PDB entry 1JJU | X-ray diffraction, 2.05 A resolution | chains A and C of the 3 polymer chains in the assembly

[Chain A]
Protein: Quinohemoprotein amine dehydrogenase
From: Paracoccus denitrificans
UniProt: Q8VUT0 (Q8VUT0_PARDE); residues 1-489 here correspond to UniProt positions 24-512 (UniProt number = residue number + 23)
Sequence (489 residues; numbered 1 to 489; the number before each row is that of its first residue):
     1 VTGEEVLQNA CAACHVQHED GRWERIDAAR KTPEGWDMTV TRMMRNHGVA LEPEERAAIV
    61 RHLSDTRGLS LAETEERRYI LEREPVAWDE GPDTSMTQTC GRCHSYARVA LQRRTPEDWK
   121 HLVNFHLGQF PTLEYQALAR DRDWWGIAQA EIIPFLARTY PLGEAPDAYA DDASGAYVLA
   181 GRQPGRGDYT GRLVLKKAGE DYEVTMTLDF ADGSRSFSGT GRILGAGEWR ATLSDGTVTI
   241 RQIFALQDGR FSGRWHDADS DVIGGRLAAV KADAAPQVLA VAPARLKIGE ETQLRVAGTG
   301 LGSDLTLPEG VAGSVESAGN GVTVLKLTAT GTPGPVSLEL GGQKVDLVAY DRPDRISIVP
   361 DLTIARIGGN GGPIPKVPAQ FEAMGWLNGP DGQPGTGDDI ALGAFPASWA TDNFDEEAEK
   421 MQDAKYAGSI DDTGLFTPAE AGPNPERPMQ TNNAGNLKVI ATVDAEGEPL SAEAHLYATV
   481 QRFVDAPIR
Glycans and other covalent adducts: heme (HEM) linked to Cys11, Cys14, Cys100, Cys103
Ion coordination: heme Fe site 1: His15, Met43; heme Fe site 2: His104, His126
Ligand contacts:
  - heme (HEM), molecule 1: Val6, Ala10, Ala13, His15, Arg25, Ile26, Lys31, Trp36, Thr39, Arg42, Met43, His47, Val49, Leu51, Leu63, Arg114, Leu122, Phe125
  - heme (HEM), molecule 2: Lys31, Met38, Thr39, Arg42, Arg45, Thr99, Arg102, His104, Arg108, Val109, Gln112, Arg114, Trp119, Leu122, Phe125, His126, Phe130, Leu133, Gln136, Trp144, Ile152, Leu156
  - tertiary-butyl alcohol (TBU): Gln183, Phe217, Val238, Ile240, Trp255, Asp257, Ile263
From the paper describing this entry:
  - binding site for heme: Cys14

[Chain C]
Protein: Quinohemoprotein amine dehydrogenase
From: Paracoccus denitrificans
UniProt: Q8VUS8 (QADG_PARDE); residues 1-79 here = UniProt positions 1-79
Sequence (79 residues; row label = number of the first residue in the row):
     1 MNALVGCTTS FDPGWEVDAF GAVSNLCQPM EADLYGCADP CWWPAQVADT LNTYPNWSAG
    61 ADDVMQDWRK LQSVFPETK
Glycans and other covalent adducts: covalent link Cys7-Glu16; covalent link Cys27-Asp33, Cys41-Asp49; covalent link Cys37-Trp43
Modified / non-standard residues: Trp43 (2-amino-3-(6,7-dioxo-6,7-dihydro-1H-indol-3-yl)-propionic acid; TRQ)
Ion coordination: Na+: Asp33, Trp43 (together with tertiary-butyl alcohol)
Ligand contacts: tertiary-butyl alcohol (TBU): Asp12, Asp33, Gly36, Cys37, Pro40, Trp42, Trp43
UniProt features mapped onto this chain:
  - active site: Asp33 (Proton acceptor)
  - modified residue: Trp43 (Tryptophylquinone)
  - cross-link: Cys7 to Glu16 (4-cysteinyl-glutamic acid (Cys-Glu)), Cys27 to Asp33 (3-cysteinyl-aspartic acid (Cys-Asp)), Cys37 to Trp43 (4'-cysteinyl-tryptophylquinone (Cys-Trp)), Cys41 to Asp49 (3-cysteinyl-aspartic acid (Cys-Asp))
From the paper describing this entry:
  - contacts within the chain: Cys7-Glu16 (covalent link), Ser10-Trp43 (backbone contact), Asp12-Trp43 (backbone contact), Cys27-Asp33, Cys37-Trp43, Cys41-Asp49 (covalent link)
  - post-translational modification sites: Cys7, Glu16, Cys27, Asp33, Cys37, Cys41, Asp49
  - catalytic residues: Asp33 (proposed by the authors, not directly observed)
  - Na+ coordination: Asp33
  - binding site for tertiary-butyl alcohol: Asp12
  - binding site for Na+: Cys27
  - Na+ coordination through a water molecule: Cys27

[Interface between chain A and chain C]
Pairs across the interface (109):
  Arg45(A) with Thr53(C); Tyr54(C), hydrogen bond
  Asn46(A) with Thr53(C)
  Ile80(A) with Val5(C), hydrophobic
  Arg83(A) with Lys79(C), hydrogen bond (side chain-backbone)
  Ala87(A) with Ala3(C); Val5(C)
  Trp88(A) with Asn2(C); Ala3(C)
  Asp89(A) with Asn2(C), hydrogen bond (backbone-side chain); Val5(C)
  Glu90(A) with Asn2(C), hydrogen bond
  Gly101(A) with Thr9(C)
  Arg102(A) with Thr8(C), hydrogen bond (backbone-side chain); Thr9(C), hydrogen bond (backbone-backbone); Ser10(C), hydrogen bond
  Cys103(A) with Ala45(C); Gln46(C)
  Gly128(A) with Asn52(C)
  Gln129(A) with Asn52(C), hydrogen bond (backbone-side chain); Thr53(C), hydrogen bond
  Phe130(A) with Pro44(C), hydrophobic; Asp49(C); Thr53(C)
  Pro131(A) with Leu51(C), hydrophobic; Asn52(C)
  Thr132(A) with Pro40(C), hydrogen bond (side chain-backbone); Cys41(C), hydrogen bond (side chain-backbone); Leu51(C)
  Tyr135(A) with Trp42(C)
  Gln136(A) with Asp12(C); Cys41(C); Trp42(C), hydrogen bond (side chain-backbone)
  Ala137(A) with Ser10(C); Phe11(C); Asp12(C), hydrogen bond (backbone-side chain)
  Leu138(A) with Thr9(C)
  Arg140(A) with Asp12(C), salt bridge
  Arg230(A) with Lys79(C)
  Arg241(A) with Glu77(C), salt bridge; Thr78(C); Lys79(C)
  Ile243(A) with Lys79(C)
  His256(A) with Lys79(C)
  Ala258(A) with Glu77(C)
  Asp259(A) with Glu77(C)
  Asp261(A) with Lys79(C)
  Leu362(A) with Leu4(C), hydrophobic
  Thr363(A) with Leu4(C)
  Ile364(A) with Leu4(C), hydrophobic; Cys7(C), hydrophobic
  Arg366(A) with Cys7(C), hydrogen bond; Glu16(C), salt bridge
  Gly369(A) with Trp68(C)
  Asn370(A) with Trp68(C); Arg69(C), hydrogen bond (backbone-side chain)
  Gly371(A) with Arg69(C)
  Pro373(A) with Arg69(C); Leu71(C); Gln72(C)
  Ile374(A) with Ser73(C)
  Ala441(A) with Trp68(C)
  Gly442(A) with Glu31(C); Trp68(C)
  Pro443(A) with Glu31(C); Met65(C), hydrophobic; Trp68(C)
  Met449(A) with Gln28(C); Pro29(C)
  Gln450(A) with Pro29(C)
  Thr451(A) with Gln28(C), hydrogen bond; Pro29(C)
  Asn452(A) with Pro29(C); Met30(C); Glu31(C), hydrogen bond
  Gly455(A) with Val23(C)
  Asn456(A) with Gly21(C); Ala22(C); Val23(C)
  Tyr477(A) with Val17(C), hydrophobic; Gly21(C), hydrogen bond (side chain-backbone)
  Thr479(A) with Trp15(C); Glu16(C), hydrogen bond (side chain-backbone); Leu26(C)
  Val480(A) with Trp15(C); Met30(C), hydrophobic
  Gln481(A) with Trp15(C), hydrogen bond (backbone-side chain); Met30(C)
  Arg482(A) with Gly6(C), hydrogen bond (side chain-backbone); Ala45(C), hydrogen bond (side chain-backbone); Gln46(C)
  Phe483(A) with Met30(C), hydrophobic; Gln46(C), hydrogen bond (backbone-backbone); Trp57(C), hydrophobic; Leu71(C), hydrophobic; Gln72(C); Ser73(C); Val74(C), hydrogen bond (backbone-backbone)
  Val484(A) with Pro44(C); Ala45(C); Gln46(C), hydrogen bond (backbone-backbone); Val47(C); Ala48(C); Val74(C), hydrophobic
  Asp485(A) with Phe75(C)
  Ala486(A) with Phe75(C); Lys79(C)
  Pro487(A) with Phe75(C); Lys79(C)
Also at the interface, not in a pair above, chain A (63 interface residues in all): Glu34, Tyr79, His104, Ser105, Gly372, His475, Arg489
Also at the interface, not in a pair above, chain C (49 interface residues in all): Cys27, Leu34

[In short]
63 residues of chain A and 49 residues of chain C are in contact, with 25 hydrogen bonds and 3 salt bridges.
Polar contacts include Arg140(A)-Asp12(C), Arg241(A)-Glu77(C) and Arg366(A)-Glu16(C). Bound to chain A:
tertiary-butyl alcohol. Chain C binds tertiary-butyl alcohol. The paper reports the catalytic residue
Asp33(C); a binding site for heme at Cys14(A).
Here chain A is Quinohemoprotein amine dehydrogenase and chain C is Quinohemoprotein amine dehydrogenase, both
from Paracoccus denitrificans. Entry 1JJU (Structure of a Quinohemoprotein Amine Dehydrogenase with a Unique
Redox Cofactor and Highly Unusual Crosslinking) was determined by X-ray diffraction.
